PDB entry 1Z0G | X-ray diffraction, 2.27 A resolution | chains D and E of the 6 polymer chains in the assembly

Chain D (and E):
Molecule: Putative protease La homolog type
From: Archaeoglobus fulgidus
Notes: EC 3.4.21.53; fragment: proteolytic domain; chain E of this document is another copy of the same molecule, construct and numbering; everything in this record applies to it too
UniProt: O29883 (LONH_ARCFU); residues 417-621 here = UniProt positions 417-621
Amino-acid sequence (205 residues; row label = number of the first residue in the row):
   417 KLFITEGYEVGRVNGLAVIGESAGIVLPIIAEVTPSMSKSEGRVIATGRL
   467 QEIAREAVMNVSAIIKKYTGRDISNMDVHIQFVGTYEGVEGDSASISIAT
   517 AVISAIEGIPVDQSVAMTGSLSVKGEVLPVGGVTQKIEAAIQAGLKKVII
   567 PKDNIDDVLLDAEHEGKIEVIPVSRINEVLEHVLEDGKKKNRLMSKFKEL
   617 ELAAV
Disordered / not traced: 454-456, 616-621 (chain E: 454-456, 615-621)
Curated features (UniProtKB/Swiss-Prot):
  - active site: Ser-509, Lys-552
From the paper describing this entry:
  - catalytic residues: Ser-509
  - catalytic residues: Lys-552 (proposed by the authors, not directly observed)
  - mutagenesis - S509A: abolished catalytic activity
  - mutagenesis - D508A: unchanged catalytic activity
  - mutagenesis - E506A: decreased catalytic activity

Chain D / chain E interface:
Residue-residue contacts - 38 pairs, chain D then chain E:
  Lys-417(D) / Pro-545(E)
  Lys-417(D) / Asp-569(E)  hydrogen bond (backbone-backbone)
  Lys-417(D) / Asp-572(E)  hydrogen bond (backbone-side chain)
  Lys-417(D) / Asp-573(E)  hydrogen bond (backbone-side chain)
  Leu-418(D) / Pro-545(E)
  Leu-418(D) / Val-546(E)
  Arg-428(D) / Leu-544(E)
  Ile-446(D) / Ser-538(E)
  Ile-446(D) / Glu-542(E)
  Glu-448(D) / Ser-538(E)
  Glu-448(D) / Val-539(E)  hydrogen bond (side chain-backbone)
  Glu-448(D) / Lys-540(E)  salt bridge
  Thr-450(D) / Val-539(E)
  Met-453(D) / Lys-482(E)
  Arg-459(D) / Met-475(E)
  Ile-461(D) / Met-475(E)  hydrophobic
  Ala-462(D) / Glu-472(E)
  Thr-463(D) / Glu-468(E)
  Thr-463(D) / Ile-469(E)
  Thr-463(D) / Glu-472(E)  hydrogen bond
  Thr-463(D) / Ser-509(E)
  Gly-464(D) / Glu-468(E)  hydrogen bond (backbone-side chain)
  Arg-465(D) / Glu-506(E)  salt bridge
  Gln-467(D) / Glu-468(E)  hydrogen bond
  Asp-493(D) / Met-475(E)
  His-495(D) / Met-475(E)
  His-495(D) / Asn-476(E)
  His-495(D) / Val-539(E)
  Ile-496(D) / Glu-472(E)
  Gln-497(D) / Glu-472(E)
  Gln-497(D) / Asn-476(E)
  Gln-497(D) / Ser-509(E)  hydrogen bond
  Gln-497(D) / Ala-510(E)
  Gln-497(D) / Ser-536(E)
  Gln-497(D) / Leu-537(E)  hydrogen bond (side chain-backbone)
  Val-499(D) / Pro-545(E)
  Gly-500(D) / Pro-545(E)
  Glu-503(D) / Glu-506(E)
Interface residues without a listed pair, chain D (25 interface residues in all): Ile-420, Val-449, Phe-498, Thr-501
Interface residues without a listed pair, chain E (23 interface residues in all): Gly-547, Asn-570

Overview:
25 residues of chain D and 23 residues of chain E are in contact; the contacts include 9 hydrogen bonds and 2
salt bridges. Among the polar pairs are Glu-448(D)/Lys-540(E), Arg-465(D)/Glu-506(E) and
Lys-417(D)/Asp-572(E). The paper reports catalytic residues Ser-509(D) and Lys-552(D); S509A of chain D
abolishes catalytic activity; 3 substitutions were tested in all.
Both chains are Putative protease La homolog type (Archaeoglobus fulgidus). Entry 1Z0G (Crystal Structure of
A. fulgidus Lon proteolytic domain) was determined by X-ray diffraction (same publication as 1Z0B, 1Z0C, 1Z0E
and 1Z0W).
